Entry 7ABH (electron microscopy, 4.50 A resolution (low resolution: residue-level contacts below are approximate; hydrogen-bond / salt-bridge calls are withheld)); this record covers chains u and x of the 16 polymer chains in the assembly.

== Chain u ==
Name: Splicing factor 3B subunit 1
Organism: Homo sapiens
UniProtKB: O75533 (SF3B1_HUMAN); residues 1-1304 here = UniProt positions 1-1304
Amino-acid sequence (1304 residues; numbered 1 to 1304; the number before each row is that of its first residue):
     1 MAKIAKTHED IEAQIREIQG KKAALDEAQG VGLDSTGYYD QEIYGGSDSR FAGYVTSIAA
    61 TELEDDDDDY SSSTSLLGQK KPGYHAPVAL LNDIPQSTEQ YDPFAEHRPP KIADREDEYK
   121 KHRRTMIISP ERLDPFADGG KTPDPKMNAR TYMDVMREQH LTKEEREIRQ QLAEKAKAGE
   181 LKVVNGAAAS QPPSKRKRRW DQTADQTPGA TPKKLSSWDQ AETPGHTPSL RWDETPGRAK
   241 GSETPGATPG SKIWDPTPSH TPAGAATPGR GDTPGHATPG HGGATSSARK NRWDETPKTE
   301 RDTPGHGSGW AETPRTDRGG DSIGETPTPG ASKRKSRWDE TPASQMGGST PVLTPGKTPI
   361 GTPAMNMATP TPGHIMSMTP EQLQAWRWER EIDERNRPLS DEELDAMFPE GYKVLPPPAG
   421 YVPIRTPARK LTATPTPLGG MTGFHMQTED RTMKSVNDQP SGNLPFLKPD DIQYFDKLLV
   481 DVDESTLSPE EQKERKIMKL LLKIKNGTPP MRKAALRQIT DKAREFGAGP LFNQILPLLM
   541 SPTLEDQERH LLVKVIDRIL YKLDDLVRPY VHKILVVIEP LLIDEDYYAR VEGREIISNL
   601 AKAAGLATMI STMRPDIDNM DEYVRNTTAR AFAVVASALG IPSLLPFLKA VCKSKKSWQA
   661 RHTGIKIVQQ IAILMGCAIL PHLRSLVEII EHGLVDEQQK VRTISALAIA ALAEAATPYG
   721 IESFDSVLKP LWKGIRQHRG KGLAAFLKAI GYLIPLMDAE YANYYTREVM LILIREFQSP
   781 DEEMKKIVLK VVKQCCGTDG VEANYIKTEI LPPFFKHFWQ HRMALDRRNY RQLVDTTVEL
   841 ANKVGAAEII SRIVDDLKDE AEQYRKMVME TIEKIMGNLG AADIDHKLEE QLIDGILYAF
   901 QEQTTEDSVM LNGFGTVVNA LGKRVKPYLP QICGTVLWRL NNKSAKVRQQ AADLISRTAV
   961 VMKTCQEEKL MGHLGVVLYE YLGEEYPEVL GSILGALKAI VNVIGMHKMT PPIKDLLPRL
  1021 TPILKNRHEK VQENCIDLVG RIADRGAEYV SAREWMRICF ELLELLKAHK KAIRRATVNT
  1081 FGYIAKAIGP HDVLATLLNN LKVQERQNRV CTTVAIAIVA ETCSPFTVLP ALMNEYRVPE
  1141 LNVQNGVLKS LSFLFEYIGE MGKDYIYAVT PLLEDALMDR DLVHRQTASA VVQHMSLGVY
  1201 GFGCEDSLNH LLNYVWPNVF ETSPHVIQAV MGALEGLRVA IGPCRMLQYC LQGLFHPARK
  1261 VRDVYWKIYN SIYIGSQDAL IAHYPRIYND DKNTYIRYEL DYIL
Unresolved in the structure: 1-117, 130-310, 336-393, 441-452, 486-489
UniProt features mapped onto this chain:
  - region: Gly529 to Arg568 (Interaction with SF3B14), Gln547 to His550 (Interaction with PHF5A), Glu1156, Tyr1157 (Interaction with PHF5A)
  - site: Pro469 (Interaction with RNA), Tyr587 (Interaction with RNA), Glu592 (Interaction with PHF5A), Lys602 (Interaction with SF3B3), Cys677 (Interaction with SF3B3), Cys1035 (Interaction with RNA), Tyr1049 (Interaction with RNA), Leu1141 (Interaction with RNA), Glu1205 (Interaction with SF3B3)
  - modified residue: Thr125 (Phosphothreonine), Ser129 (Phosphoserine), Lys141 (N6-acetyllysine), Thr142 (Phosphothreonine), Arg157 (Citrulline), Ser194 (Phosphoserine), Thr203 (Phosphothreonine), Thr207 (Phosphothreonine), Thr211 (Phosphothreonine), Lys214 (N6-acetyllysine), Thr223 (Phosphothreonine), Thr227 (Phosphothreonine), Ser229 (Phosphoserine), Thr235 (Phosphothreonine), Thr244 (Phosphothreonine), Thr248 (Phosphothreonine), Thr257 (Phosphothreonine), Thr261 (Phosphothreonine), Thr267 (Phosphothreonine), Thr273 (Phosphothreonine) and 22 more in UniProt
  - cross-link (Glycyl lysine isopeptide (Lys-Gly)): Lys214 (interchain with G-Cter in SUMO2), Lys413 (interchain with G-Cter in SUMO1), Lys430 (interchain with G-Cter in SUMO2)
  - mutagenesis: Trp200 (W200A: Abolishes interaction with RBM39; when associated with A-218; A-232; A-254; A-293; A-310 and A-338), Trp218 (W218A: Abolishes interaction with RBM39; when associated with A-200; A-232; A-254; A-293; A-310 and A-338), Thr223 (T223A: No effect on interaction with PPP1R8), Thr227 (T227A: No effect on interaction with PPP1R8), Trp232 (W232A: Abolishes interaction with RBM39; when associated with A-200; A-218; A-254; A-293; A-310 and A-338), Thr235 (T235A: No effect on interaction with PPP1R8), Thr244 (T244A: Slight inhibition of interaction with PPP1R8), Thr248 (T248A: Slight inhibition of interaction with PPP1R8), Trp254 (W254A: Abolishes interaction with RBM39; when associated with A-200; A-218; A-232; A-293; A-310 and A-338), Thr257 (T257A: No effect on interaction with PPP1R8), Thr261 (T261A: Slight inhibition of interaction with PPP1R8), Thr267 (T267A: No effect on interaction with PPP1R8), 9 further mutagenesis entries in UniProt

== Chain x ==
Name: Splicing factor 3B subunit 5
Organism: Homo sapiens
UniProtKB: Q9BWJ5 (SF3B5_HUMAN); residues 1-86 here = UniProt positions 1-86
Amino-acid sequence (86 residues; numbered 1 to 86; the number before each row is that of its first residue):
     1 MTDRYTIHSQ LEHLQSKYIG TGHADTTKWE WLVNQHRDSY CSYMGHFDLL NYFAIAENES
    61 KARVRFNLME KMLQPCGPPA DKPEEN
Unresolved in the structure: 80-86
UniProt features mapped onto this chain:
  - site (Interaction with RNA): Tyr5, Gly20
  - modified residue: Thr2 (N-acetylthreonine), Ser9 (Phosphoserine), Lys17 (N6-acetyllysine)

== Interface between chain u and chain x ==
Residue-residue contacts - 9 pairs, chain u then chain x:
  Tyr561(u) - Leu11(x)
  Lys602(u) - Gln10(x)
  Ala603(u) - Gln10(x)
  Trp1266(u) - His23(x)
  Asn1270(u) - Thr21(x)
  Lys1292(u) - Cys76(x)
  Lys1292(u) - Gly77(x)
  Asn1293(u) - Cys76(x)
  Thr1294(u) - Cys76(x)
Interface residues without a listed pair, chain u (13 interface residues in all): Asp564, Tyr1273, Ile1281, Tyr1295, Tyr1302
Interface residues without a listed pair, chain x (14 interface residues in all): Ser9, Gly20, Ala24, Leu32, Ser39, Ser42, Ala56, Pro75

== Summary ==
13 residues of chain u face 14 of chain x across their interface. Curated annotation (UniProt) lists 21
mutagenesis sites on chain u.
Chain u is Splicing factor 3B subunit 1 and chain x is Splicing factor 3B subunit 5, both from Homo sapiens;
the structure, Human pre-Bact-2 spliceosome (SF3b/U2 snRNP portion), was determined by electron microscopy
(same publication as 7AAV and 7ABF).
